PDB entry 8E95 | electron microscopy, 2.90 A resolution | chains C and D of the 8 polymer chains in the assembly

# Chain C
Molecule: DNA-directed RNA polymerase subunit beta
From: Mycobacterium tuberculosis
Notes: EC 2.7.7.6
Reference sequence: A5U052 (RPOB_MYCTA); residues 7-1178 here correspond to UniProt positions 6-1177 (UniProt number = residue number - 1)
Sequence (1172 residues; numbered 7 to 1178; the number before each row is that of its first residue):
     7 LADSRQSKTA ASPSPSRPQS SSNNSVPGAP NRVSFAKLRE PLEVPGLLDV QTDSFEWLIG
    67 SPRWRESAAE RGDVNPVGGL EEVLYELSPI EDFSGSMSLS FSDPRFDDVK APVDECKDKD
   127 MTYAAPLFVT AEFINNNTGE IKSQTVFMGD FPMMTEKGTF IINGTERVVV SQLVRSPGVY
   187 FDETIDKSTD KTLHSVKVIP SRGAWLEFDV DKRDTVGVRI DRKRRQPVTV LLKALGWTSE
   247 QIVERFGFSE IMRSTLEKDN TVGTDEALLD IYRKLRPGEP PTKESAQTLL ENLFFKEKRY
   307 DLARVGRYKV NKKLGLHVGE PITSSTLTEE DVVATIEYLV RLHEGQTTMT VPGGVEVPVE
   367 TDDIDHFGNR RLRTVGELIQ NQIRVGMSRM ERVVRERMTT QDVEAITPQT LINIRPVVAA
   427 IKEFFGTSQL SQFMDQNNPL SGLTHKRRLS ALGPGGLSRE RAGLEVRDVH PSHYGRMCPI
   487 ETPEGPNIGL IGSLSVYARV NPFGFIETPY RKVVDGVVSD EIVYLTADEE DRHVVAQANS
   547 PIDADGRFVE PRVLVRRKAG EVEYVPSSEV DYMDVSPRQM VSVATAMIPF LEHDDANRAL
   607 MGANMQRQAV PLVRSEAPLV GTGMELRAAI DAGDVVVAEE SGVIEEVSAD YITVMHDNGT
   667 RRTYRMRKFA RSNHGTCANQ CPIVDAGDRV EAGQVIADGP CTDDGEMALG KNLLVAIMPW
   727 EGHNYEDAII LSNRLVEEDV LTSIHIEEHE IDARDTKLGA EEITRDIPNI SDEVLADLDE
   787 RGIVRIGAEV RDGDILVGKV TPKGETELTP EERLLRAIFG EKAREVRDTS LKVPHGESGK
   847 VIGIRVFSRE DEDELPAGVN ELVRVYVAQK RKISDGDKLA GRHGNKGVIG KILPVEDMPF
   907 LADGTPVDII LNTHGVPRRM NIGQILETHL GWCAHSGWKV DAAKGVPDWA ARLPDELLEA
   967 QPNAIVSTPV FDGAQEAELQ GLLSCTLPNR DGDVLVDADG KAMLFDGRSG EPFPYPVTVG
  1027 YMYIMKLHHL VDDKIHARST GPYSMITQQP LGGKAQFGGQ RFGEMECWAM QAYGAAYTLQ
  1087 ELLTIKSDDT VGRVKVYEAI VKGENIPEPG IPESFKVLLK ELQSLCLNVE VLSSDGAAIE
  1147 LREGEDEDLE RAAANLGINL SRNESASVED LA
Unresolved in the structure: 7-25, 811-829, 1140-1178

# Chain D
Molecule: DNA-directed RNA polymerase subunit beta'
From: Mycobacterium tuberculosis
Notes: EC 2.7.7.6
Reference sequence: A0A045J9E2 (A0A045J9E2_MYCTX); residue numbers follow UniProt; this construct covers 1-1316
Sequence (1318 residues; each row starts with the number of its first residue; numbers below 1 keep their minus sign (Gly-1 is residue -1)):
    -1 GAMLDVNFFD ELRIGLATAE DIRQWSYGEV KKPETINYRT LKPEKDGLFC EKIFGPTRDW
    59 ECYCGKYKRV RFKGIICERC GVEVTRAKVR RERMGHIELA APVTHIWYFK GVPSRLGYLL
   119 DLAPKDLEKI IYFAAYVITS VDEEMRHNEL STLEAEMAVE RKAVEDQRDG ELEARAQKLE
   179 ADLAELEAEG AKADARRKVR DGGEREMRQI RDRAQRELDR LEDIWSTFTK LAPKQLIVDE
   239 NLYRELVDRY GEYFTGAMGA ESIQKLIENF DIDAEAESLR DVIRNGKGQK KLRALKRLKV
   299 VAAFQQSGNS PMGMVLDAVP VIPPELRPMV QLDGGRFATS DLNDLYRRVI NRNNRLKRLI
   359 DLGAPEIIVN NEKRMLQESV DALFDNGRRG RPVTGPGNRP LKSLSDLLKG KQGRFRQNLL
   419 GKRVDYSGRS VIVVGPQLKL HQCGLPKLMA LELFKPFVMK RLVDLNHAQN IKSAKRMVER
   479 QRPQVWDVLE EVIAEHPVLL NRAPTLHRLG IQAFEPMLVE GKAIQLHPLV CEAFNADFDG
   539 DQMAVHLPLS AEAQAEARIL MLSSNNILSP ASGRPLAMPR LDMVTGLYYL TTEVPGDTGE
   599 YQPASGDHPE TGVYSSPAEA IMAADRGVLS VRAKIKVRLT QLRPPVEIEA ELFGHSGWQP
   659 GDAWMAETTL GRVMFNELLP LGYPFVNKQM HKKVQAAIIN DLAERYPMIV VAQTVDKLKD
   719 AGFYWATRSG VTVSMADVLV PPRKKEILDH YEERADKVEK QFQRGALNHD ERNEALVEIW
   779 KEATDEVGQA LREHYPDDNP IITIVDSGAT GNFTQTRTLA GMKGLVTNPK GEFIPRPVKS
   839 SFREGLTVLE YFINTHGARK GLADTALRTA DSGYLTRRLV DVSQDVIVRE HDCQTERGIV
   899 VELAERAPDG TLIRDPYIET SAYARTLGTD AVDEAGNVIV ERGQDLGDPE IDALLAAGIT
   959 QVKVRSVLTC ATSTGVCATC YGRSMATGKL VDIGEAVGIV AAQSIGEPGT QLTMRTFHQG
  1019 GVGEDITGGL PRVQELFEAR VPRGKAPIAD VTGRVRLEDG ERFYKITIVP DDGGEEVVYD
  1079 KISKRQRLRV FKHEDGSERV LSDGDHVEVG QQLMEGSADP HEVLRVQGPR EVQIHLVREV
  1139 QEVYRAQGVS IHDKHIEVIV RQMLRRVTII DSGSTEFLPG SLIDRAEFEA ENRRVVAEGG
  1199 EPAAGRPVLM GITKASLATD SWLSAASFQE TTRVLTDAAI NCRSDKLNGL KENVIIGKLI
  1259 PAGTGINRYR NIAVQPTEEA RAAAYTIPSY EDQYYSPDFG AATGAAVPLD DYGYSDYR
Unresolved in the structure: 1014-1022, 1091-1096, 1283-1316
Sequence notes: expression tag (-1 to 0)
Ion coordination: Zn2+ site 1: Cys60, Cys62, Cys75, Cys78; Mg2+: Asp535, Asp537, Asp539 (shared with 1 residue of chain R); Zn2+ site 2: Cys891, Cys968, Cys975, Cys978

# Chain C / chain D interface
Pairs across the interface (296; chain C residue first):
  Leu470(C) - Ala861(D)  hydrophobic
  Leu470(C) - Asp862(D)
  Leu470(C) - Leu865(D)  hydrophobic
  Arg473(C) - Arg857(D)
  Asp474(C) - Arg857(D)
  Val475(C) - Pro827(D)
  Val475(C) - Phe850(D)  hydrophobic
  Val475(C) - His854(D)  hydrogen bond (backbone-side chain)
  Val475(C) - Arg857(D)
  His476(C) - Phe850(D)
  Tyr480(C) - Val846(D)
  Tyr480(C) - Leu847(D)  hydrophobic
  Tyr480(C) - Phe850(D)  hydrophobic
  Pro485(C) - Phe850(D)  hydrophobic
  Pro485(C) - Arg857(D)  hydrogen bond (backbone-side chain)
  Ile486(C) - Tyr849(D)  hydrophobic
  Ile486(C) - Thr853(D)
  Thr488(C) - Arg857(D)  hydrogen bond
  Gln543(C) - Thr845(D)
  Gln543(C) - Val846(D)  hydrogen bond (side chain-backbone)
  Gln543(C) - Leu847(D)  hydrogen bond (side chain-backbone)
  Asn545(C) - Val846(D)
  Leu560(C) - Arg834(D)
  Leu560(C) - Leu847(D)  hydrophobic
  Arg562(C) - Leu847(D)
  Val568(C) - Arg834(D)
  Val568(C) - Leu847(D)  hydrophobic
  Glu569(C) - Glu757(D)
  Glu569(C) - Arg770(D)  salt bridge
  Met586(C) - Val846(D)  hydrophobic
  Met586(C) - Tyr849(D)  hydrophobic
  Met586(C) - Phe850(D)  hydrophobic
  Leu597(C) - Tyr849(D)
  Glu598(C) - Phe840(D)
  Glu598(C) - Gly843(D)
  Glu598(C) - Leu844(D)  hydrogen bond (backbone-backbone)
  His599(C) - Phe840(D)
  His599(C) - Arg841(D)  hydrogen bond (side chain-backbone)
  His599(C) - Glu842(D)  hydrogen bond (side chain-backbone)
  His599(C) - Gly843(D)
  Asp600(C) - Phe840(D)
  Asp600(C) - Tyr849(D)  hydrogen bond (backbone-side chain)
  Asp601(C) - Phe840(D)
  Asp601(C) - Tyr849(D)
  Asp601(C) - Asn852(D)  hydrogen bond
  Ala602(C) - Asn852(D)
  Ala602(C) - Ala856(D)  hydrophobic
  Ala605(C) - Tyr849(D)
  Ile723(C) - Val729(D)
  Ile723(C) - Thr730(D)
  Met724(C) - Thr725(D)
  Pro725(C) - Ala724(D)
  Pro725(C) - Thr725(D)
  Pro725(C) - Val729(D)
  Trp726(C) - Thr725(D)
  Glu727(C) - Phe721(D)
  Glu727(C) - Thr725(D)  hydrogen bond (backbone-side chain)
  Glu727(C) - Arg726(D)  salt bridge
  Gly728(C) - Pro434(D)
  Gly728(C) - Phe721(D)
  His729(C) - Val432(D)
  His729(C) - Pro434(D)
  Tyr731(C) - Pro526(D)  hydrophobic
  Tyr731(C) - Phe536(D)
  Tyr731(C) - Arg578(D)
  Tyr731(C) - Asp580(D)
  Tyr731(C) - Met581(D)
  Tyr731(C) - Phe721(D)  hydrophobic
  Glu732(C) - Phe536(D)  hydrogen bond (backbone-backbone)
  Glu732(C) - Arg578(D)  salt bridge
  Glu732(C) - Leu579(D)
  Asp733(C) - Phe536(D)
  Lys763(C) - Tyr36(D)
  Lys763(C) - Arg37(D)  hydrogen bond (side chain-backbone)
  Lys884(C) - Asp537(D)
  Lys892(C) - Asp537(D)  salt bridge
  Gly893(C) - Phe536(D)
  Val894(C) - Phe536(D)  hydrogen bond (backbone-backbone)
  Val894(C) - Gly538(D)
  Asn918(C) - Asp580(D)  hydrogen bond
  Thr919(C) - Val729(D)  hydrogen bond (side chain-backbone)
  Thr919(C) - Thr730(D)
  Thr919(C) - Val731(D)
  Thr919(C) - Ile802(D)
  His920(C) - Asp580(D)  salt bridge
  His920(C) - Thr583(D)  hydrogen bond
  Arg924(C) - Thr808(D)
  Arg924(C) - Gln813(D)
  Met926(C) - Gln813(D)
  Met926(C) - Thr816(D)
  Met926(C) - Leu817(D)  hydrophobic
  Met926(C) - Phe840(D)  hydrophobic
  Ile928(C) - Val731(D)  hydrophobic
  Ile928(C) - Leu817(D)  hydrophobic
  Ile928(C) - Phe840(D)
  Ile931(C) - Val731(D)
  Ile931(C) - Ser732(D)
  Leu932(C) - Met733(D)  hydrophobic
  His935(C) - Ser732(D)
  His935(C) - Met733(D)
  Phe977(C) - Leu844(D)
  Phe977(C) - Thr845(D)
  Phe977(C) - Tyr849(D)  hydrophobic
  Glu982(C) - Met733(D)
  Glu982(C) - Arg841(D)
  Glu982(C) - Glu842(D)
  Leu985(C) - Met733(D)  hydrophobic
  Gln986(C) - Met733(D)
  Asp1005(C) - Ser732(D)
  Lys1007(C) - Thr730(D)
  Lys1007(C) - Asp735(D)  salt bridge
  Phe1019(C) - Thr725(D)
  Pro1020(C) - Arg726(D)
  Tyr1021(C) - Tyr587(D)  hydrogen bond
  Tyr1021(C) - Arg726(D)
  Tyr1021(C) - Ser727(D)
  Tyr1021(C) - Gly728(D)
  Thr1024(C) - Val731(D)  hydrogen bond (side chain-backbone)
  Thr1024(C) - Ser732(D)
  Val1037(C) - Val429(D)  hydrophobic
  Val1037(C) - Lys520(D)
  Asp1038(C) - Lys520(D)  salt bridge
  Lys1040(C) - Arg427(D)
  Lys1040(C) - Ser428(D)
  Lys1040(C) - Val429(D)
  Lys1040(C) - Gln540(D)
  Ile1041(C) - Arg427(D)
  Ile1041(C) - Lys520(D)
  His1042(C) - Gly426(D)
  His1042(C) - Arg427(D)  hydrogen bond (backbone-backbone)
  Ala1043(C) - Ser425(D)
  Ala1043(C) - Gly426(D)
  Ala1043(C) - Met447(D)  hydrophobic
  Ala1043(C) - Glu450(D)
  Arg1044(C) - Tyr424(D)  hydrogen bond (backbone-backbone)
  Arg1044(C) - Ser425(D)  hydrogen bond (backbone-backbone)
  Arg1044(C) - Glu450(D)
  Arg1044(C) - Leu451(D)
  Ser1045(C) - Asp423(D)
  Ser1045(C) - Tyr424(D)
  Ser1045(C) - Glu450(D)  hydrogen bond
  Tyr1049(C) - Asp423(D)  hydrogen bond
  Met1051(C) - Arg89(D)  hydrogen bond (backbone-side chain)
  Ile1052(C) - Arg89(D)  hydrogen bond (backbone-side chain)
  Ile1052(C) - Glu323(D)
  Ile1052(C) - Leu324(D)
  Ile1052(C) - Pro326(D)
  Ile1052(C) - Arg412(D)
  Thr1053(C) - Asn416(D)  hydrogen bond
  Gln1055(C) - Asn416(D)  hydrogen bond (side chain-backbone)
  Gln1055(C) - Lys420(D)
  Gln1055(C) - Arg421(D)
  Pro1056(C) - Arg421(D)
  Pro1056(C) - Asp423(D)
  Leu1057(C) - Arg421(D)
  Gly1058(C) - Arg421(D)
  Phe1063(C) - Glu450(D)
  Gly1065(C) - Arg421(D)  hydrogen bond (backbone-side chain)
  Gly1065(C) - Val422(D)
  Gln1066(C) - Arg421(D)
  Gln1066(C) - Val422(D)  hydrogen bond (backbone-backbone)
  Gln1066(C) - Ser425(D)  hydrogen bond (backbone-side chain)
  Gln1066(C) - Gly426(D)
  Gln1066(C) - Arg427(D)
  Arg1067(C) - Arg414(D)
  Arg1067(C) - Gln415(D)  hydrogen bond (side chain-backbone)
  Arg1067(C) - Lys420(D)
  Arg1067(C) - Arg421(D)
  Phe1068(C) - Gly419(D)
  Phe1068(C) - Lys420(D)  hydrogen bond (backbone-backbone)
  Phe1068(C) - His544(D)
  Gly1069(C) - Leu418(D)
  Glu1070(C) - Leu418(D)
  Met1071(C) - Thr503(D)
  Glu1072(C) - Asn499(D)
  Glu1072(C) - Thr503(D)  hydrogen bond
  Glu1072(C) - Ile509(D)
  Cys1073(C) - Leu418(D)
  Trp1074(C) - Arg875(D)
  Trp1074(C) - Val878(D)
  Trp1074(C) - Ile997(D)
  Trp1074(C) - Gln1001(D)
  Ala1075(C) - Arg506(D)
  Ala1075(C) - Gln1001(D)
  Met1076(C) - Met559(D)  hydrophobic
  Gln1077(C) - Gln882(D)
  Gln1077(C) - Ile997(D)
  Gln1077(C) - Val1252(D)
  Ala1078(C) - Arg506(D)
  Ala1078(C) - Gln1001(D)
  Tyr1079(C) - Arg506(D)
  Tyr1079(C) - Leu507(D)
  Tyr1079(C) - Ile509(D)  hydrogen bond (side chain-backbone)
  Tyr1079(C) - Leu558(D)
  Tyr1079(C) - Met559(D)  hydrophobic
  Gly1080(C) - Glu554(D)
  Gly1080(C) - Leu558(D)
  Gly1080(C) - Gly1261(D)
  Gly1080(C) - Thr1262(D)  hydrogen bond (backbone-side chain)
  Ala1081(C) - Glu554(D)
  Ala1082(C) - Glu554(D)
  Ala1082(C) - Leu1257(D)  hydrophobic
  Ala1082(C) - Ile1258(D)  hydrophobic
  Tyr1083(C) - Glu550(D)
  Tyr1083(C) - Glu554(D)
  Tyr1083(C) - Leu1257(D)
  Tyr1083(C) - Thr1262(D)
  Tyr1083(C) - Arg1268(D)
  Thr1084(C) - Ala551(D)
  Thr1084(C) - Glu554(D)
  Gln1086(C) - Gly1255(D)
  Gln1086(C) - Leu1257(D)
  Glu1087(C) - Pro546(D)
  Glu1087(C) - Leu547(D)  hydrogen bond (side chain-backbone)
  Glu1087(C) - Ser548(D)  hydrogen bond
  Glu1087(C) - Ala551(D)
  Leu1088(C) - Val422(D)
  Leu1089(C) - Lys420(D)  hydrogen bond (backbone-side chain)
  Leu1089(C) - Val1252(D)  hydrophobic
  Lys1092(C) - Val422(D)
  Lys1092(C) - Asp423(D)  hydrogen bond (backbone-backbone)
  Lys1092(C) - Leu545(D)  hydrogen bond (side chain-backbone)
  Ser1093(C) - Lys420(D)
  Ser1093(C) - Arg421(D)  hydrogen bond (side chain-backbone)
  Asp1094(C) - Lys420(D)  salt bridge
  Val1102(C) - Leu547(D)  hydrophobic
  Tyr1103(C) - Met457(D)
  Ile1106(C) - Pro454(D)  hydrophobic
  Ile1106(C) - Phe455(D)  hydrophobic
  Ile1106(C) - Lys458(D)
  Ile1106(C) - Leu547(D)  hydrophobic
  Val1107(C) - Lys458(D)
  Lys1108(C) - Lys458(D)
  Gly1109(C) - Lys458(D)
  Ile1112(C) - Ser548(D)
  Ile1117(C) - Asp3(D)
  Pro1118(C) - Ile1253(D)
  Pro1118(C) - Ile1254(D)
  Glu1119(C) - Arg89(D)  salt bridge
  Ser1120(C) - Asn416(D)
  Ser1120(C) - Leu417(D)
  Phe1121(C) - Asp3(D)
  Phe1121(C) - Leu417(D)
  Phe1121(C) - Ile1253(D)  hydrophobic
  Phe1121(C) - Ile1254(D)  hydrophobic
  Lys1122(C) - Leu2(D)
  Val1123(C) - Arg89(D)
  Val1123(C) - Arg412(D)
  Leu1124(C) - Leu406(D)  hydrophobic
  Leu1124(C) - Arg412(D)
  Leu1124(C) - Phe413(D)  hydrophobic
  Leu1124(C) - Leu417(D)  hydrophobic
  Lys1126(C) - Glu90(D)  hydrogen bond (side chain-backbone)
  Glu1127(C) - Ile320(D)
  Glu1127(C) - Leu405(D)
  Glu1127(C) - Leu406(D)
  Glu1127(C) - Arg412(D)  salt bridge
  Leu1128(C) - Leu406(D)  hydrophobic
  Leu1128(C) - Leu1233(D)  hydrophobic
  Gln1129(C) - Trp23(D)
  Gln1129(C) - Met92(D)
  Ser1130(C) - Pro318(D)
  Ser1130(C) - Ile320(D)
  Ser1130(C) - Tyr344(D)
  Ser1130(C) - Phe382(D)
  Ser1130(C) - Leu402(D)
  Leu1131(C) - His103(D)
  Leu1131(C) - Trp105(D)  hydrophobic
  Leu1131(C) - Leu402(D)  hydrophobic
  Cys1132(C) - Ala15(D)
  Cys1132(C) - Pro318(D)
  Cys1132(C) - Phe382(D)  hydrophobic
  Leu1133(C) - Gly13(D)
  Leu1133(C) - Trp23(D)
  Leu1133(C) - Tyr106(D)
  Leu1133(C) - Ala1237(D)  hydrophobic
  Asn1134(C) - Arg11(D)
  Asn1134(C) - Ile12(D)
  Asn1134(C) - Gly13(D)  hydrogen bond (backbone-backbone)
  Asn1134(C) - Leu14(D)
  Asn1134(C) - Asp19(D)
  Asn1134(C) - Trp23(D)
  Val1135(C) - Arg11(D)
  Glu1136(C) - Leu10(D)
  Glu1136(C) - Arg11(D)  salt bridge
  Val1137(C) - Gly-1(D)  hydrogen bond (backbone-backbone)
  Val1137(C) - Ala0(D)  hydrogen bond (backbone-backbone)
  Val1137(C) - Asp3(D)
  Val1137(C) - Phe7(D)  hydrophobic
  Val1137(C) - Glu9(D)
  Val1137(C) - Leu10(D)  hydrophobic
  Leu1138(C) - Asp8(D)  hydrogen bond (backbone-backbone)
  Leu1138(C) - Glu9(D)  hydrogen bond (backbone-backbone)
  Leu1138(C) - Arg11(D)
  Ser1139(C) - Phe6(D)
  Ser1139(C) - Asp8(D)
Also at the interface, not in a pair above, chain C (154 interface residues in all): Pro477, Gly495, Val561, Tyr570, Pro583, Asn603, Asn730, Ala734, Arg760, Asp881, Gly882, Ile895, Val922, Pro923, Leu989, Asp1012, Pro1022, Val1023, Thr1046, Gln1054, Leu1085, Thr1090, Gly1116, Leu1125
Also at the interface, not in a pair above, chain D (176 interface residues in all): Val4, Asn5, Ile20, Leu314, Gly332, Ile430, Val431, Lys453, Leu497, Leu504, His505, Gln510, Ala521, Ala534, Asp535, Ala542, Asn564, Tyr722, Ala734, Glu750, Ala807, Ile851, Leu860, Thr874, Glu993, Ala994, Val998, Trp1220, Leu1221, Leu1248, Lys1256, Ala1260, Gly1263

# Summary
The interface between chain C and chain D involves 154 residues on one side and 176 on the other, with 48
hydrogen bonds and 11 salt bridges. Polar contacts include Glu569(C)-Arg770(D), Glu727(C)-Arg726(D) and
Glu732(C)-Arg578(D). Cys60(D), Cys62(D), Cys75(D) and Cys78(D) coordinate Zn2+ site 1.
Chain C is DNA-directed RNA polymerase subunit beta and chain D is DNA-directed RNA polymerase subunit beta',
both from Mycobacterium tuberculosis; the structure, Mycobacterium tuberculosis RNAP elongation complex, was
determined by electron microscopy, deposited together with 8E74, 8E79, 8E82 and 8E8M.
